Entry 6U90 (X-ray diffraction, 3.00 A resolution); this record covers chains A and D of the 6 polymer chains in the assembly.

== Chain A (and D) ==
Protein: DNA (cytosine-5)-methyltransferase 3B
Organism: Homo sapiens
Notes: EC 2.1.1.37; chain D of this document is another copy of the same molecule, construct and numbering; everything in this record applies to it too
Reference sequence: Q9UBC3 (DNM3B_HUMAN); numbering as in UniProt (aligned over 563-853)
Chain sequence (291 residues; numbered 563 to 853; the number before each row is that of its first residue):
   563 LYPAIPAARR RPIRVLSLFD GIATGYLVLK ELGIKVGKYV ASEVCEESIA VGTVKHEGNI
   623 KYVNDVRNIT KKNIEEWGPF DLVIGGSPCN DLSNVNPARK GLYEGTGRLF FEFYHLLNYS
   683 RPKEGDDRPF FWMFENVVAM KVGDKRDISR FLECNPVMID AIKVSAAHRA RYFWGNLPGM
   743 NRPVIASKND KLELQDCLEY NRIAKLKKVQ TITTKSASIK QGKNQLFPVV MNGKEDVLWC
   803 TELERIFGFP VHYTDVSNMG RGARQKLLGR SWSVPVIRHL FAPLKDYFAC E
Construct notes: engineered mutation Ala779 (Asn in Q9UBC3)
Small-molecule neighbours: S-adenosylhomocysteine (SAH): Phe581, Asp582, Gly583, Ile584, Thr586, Ser604, Glu605, Val606, Cys607, Ser610, Asn626, Asp627, Val628, Arg629, Gly648, Pro650, Leu671, Arg832, Ser833, Trp834
UniProt features mapped onto this chain:
  - active site: Cys651
  - binding site (S-adenosyl-L-methionine): Asp582 to Thr586, Glu605, Asp627 to Arg629, Arg832 to Trp834
  - cross-link: Lys617 (Glycyl lysine isopeptide (Lys-Gly) (interchain with G-Cter in SUMO2))
  - natural variant: Ala585 (A585T: In ICF1; A585V: In ICF1), Ala603 (A603T: In ICF1), Val606 (V606A: In ICF1), Gly663 (G663S: In ICF1), Leu664 (L664P: In ICF1), Pro691 (P691L: In FSHD4), Val699 (V699G: In ICF1), Val726 (V726G: In ICF1), Ala766 (A766P: In ICF1), Glu806 (E806ESTP: In ICF1), His814 (H814R: In ICF1), Asp817 (D817G: In ICF1), 3 further natural variant entries in UniProt

== Interface between chain A and chain D ==
Contacting residue pairs (33):
  Thr615(A) with Tyr762(D)
  Val616(A) with Glu761(D)
  Lys617(A) with His814(D)
  Glu619(A) with Tyr762(D)
  Gly620(A) with Tyr762(D)
  Glu761(A) with Val616(D)
  Tyr762(A) with Thr615(D); Glu619(D); Gly620(D)
  Val799(A) with Asn820(D)
  Leu800(A) with Asn820(D), hydrogen bond (backbone-side chain)
  Trp801(A) with Val616(D), hydrophobic; Val818(D), hydrophobic; Ser819(D); Asn820(D)
  Cys802(A) with Asn820(D), hydrogen bond (backbone-side chain)
  Thr803(A) with Asp817(D)
  His814(A) with Lys617(D); His814(D); Asp817(D), salt bridge
  Asp817(A) with Thr803(D); His814(D), salt bridge; Asp817(D); Arg826(D), salt bridge
  Val818(A) with Trp801(D), hydrophobic
  Ser819(A) with Trp801(D)
  Asn820(A) with Val799(D); Leu800(D), hydrogen bond (side chain-backbone); Trp801(D); Cys802(D), hydrogen bond (side chain-backbone); Arg823(D)
  Arg823(A) with Asn820(D)
  Arg826(A) with Asp817(D), salt bridge

== Overview ==
The chain A/chain D interface involves 19 residues from each chain; the contacts include 4 hydrogen bonds and
4 salt bridges. Among the polar pairs are His814(A)-Asp817(D), Asp817(A)-Arg826(D) and Leu800(A)-Asn820(D).
Bound to chain A: S-adenosylhomocysteine.
Chain A and chain D are both DNA (cytosine-5)-methyltransferase 3B (Homo sapiens); the structure, Crystal
structure of DNMT3B(N779A)-DNMT3L in complex with CpGpT DNA, was determined by X-ray diffraction.
